Entry 7VGA (electron microscopy, 6.00 A resolution (low resolution: residue-level contacts below are approximate; hydrogen-bond / salt-bridge calls are withheld)); this record covers chains A and B of the 12 polymer chains in the assembly.

[Chain A]
Protein: Spike glycoprotein E1
Organism: Getah virus
Reference sequence: Q5Y388 (POLS_GETV); residues 1-438 here correspond to UniProt positions 816-1253 (UniProt number = residue number + 815)
Sequence (438 residues; row label = number of the first residue in the row):
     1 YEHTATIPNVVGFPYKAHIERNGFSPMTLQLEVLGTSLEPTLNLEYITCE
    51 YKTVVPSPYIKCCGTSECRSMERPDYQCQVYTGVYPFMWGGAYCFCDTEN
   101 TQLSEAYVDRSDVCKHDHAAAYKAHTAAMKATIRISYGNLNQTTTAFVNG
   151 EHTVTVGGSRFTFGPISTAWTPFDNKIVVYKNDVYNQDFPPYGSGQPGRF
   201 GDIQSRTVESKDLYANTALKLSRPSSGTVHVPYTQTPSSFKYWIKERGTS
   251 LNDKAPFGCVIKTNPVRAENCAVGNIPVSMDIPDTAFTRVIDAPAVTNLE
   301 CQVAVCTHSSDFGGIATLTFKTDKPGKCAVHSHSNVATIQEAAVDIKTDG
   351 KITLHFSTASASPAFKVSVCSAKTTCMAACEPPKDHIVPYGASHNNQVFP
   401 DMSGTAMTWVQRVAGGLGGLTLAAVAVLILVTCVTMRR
Unresolved in the structure: 1-409
Differences from the reference sequence: conflict Ser239 (Gly1054 in Q5Y388)
Swiss-Prot annotation at these positions:
  - region: Val84 to Thr101 (E1 fusion peptide loop)
  - lipidation: Cys433 (S-palmitoyl cysteine)
  - glycosylation (N-linked (GlcNAc...) asparagine): Asn141, Asn270

[Chain B]
Protein: Spike glycoprotein E2
Organism: Getah virus
Reference sequence: Q5Y388 (POLS_GETV); residues 1-422 here correspond to UniProt positions 333-754 (UniProt number = residue number + 332)
Sequence (422 residues; each row starts with the number of its first residue):
     1 SVTEHFNVYKATKPYLAYCADCGDGQFCYSPVAIEKIRDEASDGMIKIQV
    51 AAQIGINKGGTHEHNKIRYIAGHDMKEANRDSLQVHTSGVCAIRGTMGHF
   101 IVAYCPPGDELKVQFQDAESHTQACKVQYKHAPAPVGREKFTVRPHFGIE
   151 VPCTTYQLTTAPTEEEIDMHTPPDIPDITLLSQQSGNVKITAGGKTIRYN
   201 CTCGSGNVGTTSSDKTINSCKIAQCHAAVTNHDKWQYTSSFVPRADQLSR
   251 KGKVHVPFPLTNSTCRVPVARAPGVTYGKRELTVKLHPDHPTLLTYRSLG
   301 ADPRPYEEWIDRYVERTIPVTEEGIEYRWGNNPPVRLWAQLTTEGKPHGW
   351 PHEIILYYYGLYPAATIAAVSAAGLAVVLSLLASCYMFATARRKCLTPYA
   401 LTPGAVVPVTLGVLCCAPRAHA
Unresolved in the structure: 1-370
Differences from the reference sequence: variant Glu4 (Lys336 in Q5Y388), Glu323 (Asp655 in Q5Y388)
Swiss-Prot annotation at these positions:
  - region: Gln26 to Tyr29 (Interaction with host Mxra8 receptor), His62 to His64 (Interaction with host Mxra8 receptor), Gln184 to Asn187 (Interaction with host Mxra8 receptor), Thr216 to Ile222 (Interaction with host Mxra8 receptor), Thr390 to Lys394 (Interaction with the capsid protein), Cys395 to Cys415 (Transient transmembrane before p62-6K protein processing)
  - site: Ala422 (Cleavage)
  - lipidation: Cys385 (S-stearoyl cysteine), Cys395 (S-stearoyl cysteine), Cys415 (S-palmitoyl cysteine), Cys416 (S-palmitoyl cysteine)
  - glycosylation (N-linked (GlcNAc...) asparagine): Asn200, Asn262

[How chain A and chain B interact]
Pairs across the interface - 13 pairs, chain A then chain B:
  Leu417(A) - Val377(B)
  Leu417(A) - Ser380(B)
  Leu420(A) - Ser384(B)
  Thr421(A) - Ser380(B)
  Thr421(A) - Ser384(B)
  Ala424(A) - Ser384(B)
  Ala424(A) - Phe388(B)
  Val425(A) - Met387(B)
  Leu428(A) - Met387(B)
  Thr432(A) - Lys394(B)
  Thr435(A) - Lys394(B)
  Arg438(A) - Cys395(B)
  Arg438(A) - Pro398(B)
Interface residues without a listed pair, chain A (11 interface residues in all): Val427, Val431
Interface residues without a listed pair, chain B (10 interface residues in all): Thr390, Ala391

[Summary]
The interface between chain A and chain B involves 11 residues on one side and 10 on the other.
Here chain A is Spike glycoprotein E1 and chain B is Spike glycoprotein E2, both from Getah virus. Entry 7VGA
(Cryo-EM structure of alphavirus, Getah virus) was determined by electron microscopy.
